PDB entry 7VKU | electron microscopy, 3.20 A resolution | chains A and X of the 4 polymer chains in the assembly

Chain A:
Protein: Sorting assembly machinery 50 kDa subunit
Source organism: Saccharomyces cerevisiae S288C
UniProt: P53969 (SAM50_YEAST); numbering as in UniProt (aligned over 1-484)
Sequence (484 residues; each row starts with the number of its first residue):
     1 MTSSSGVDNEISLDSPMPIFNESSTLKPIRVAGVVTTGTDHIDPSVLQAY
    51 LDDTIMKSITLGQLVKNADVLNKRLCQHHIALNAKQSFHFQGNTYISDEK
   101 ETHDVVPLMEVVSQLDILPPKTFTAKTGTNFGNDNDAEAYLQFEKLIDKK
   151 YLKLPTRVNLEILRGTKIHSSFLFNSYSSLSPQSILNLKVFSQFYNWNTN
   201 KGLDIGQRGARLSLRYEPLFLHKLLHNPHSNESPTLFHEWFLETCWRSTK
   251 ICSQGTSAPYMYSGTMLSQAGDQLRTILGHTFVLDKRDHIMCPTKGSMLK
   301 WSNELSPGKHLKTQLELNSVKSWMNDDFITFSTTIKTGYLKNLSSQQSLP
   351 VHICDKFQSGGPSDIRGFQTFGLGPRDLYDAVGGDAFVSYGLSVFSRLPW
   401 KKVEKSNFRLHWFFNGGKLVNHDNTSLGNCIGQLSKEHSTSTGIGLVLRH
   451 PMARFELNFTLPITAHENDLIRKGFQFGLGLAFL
Not modelled in the structure: 1-31, 85-110, 224-232

Chain X:
Protein: Mitochondrial import receptor subunit TOM40
Source organism: Saccharomyces cerevisiae S288C
UniProt: P23644 (TOM40_YEAST); residue numbers follow UniProt; this construct covers 1-387
Sequence (387 residues; numbered 1 to 387; the number before each row is that of its first residue):
     1 MSAPTPLAEASQIPTIPALSPLTAKQSKGNFFSSNPISSFVVDTYKQLHS
    51 HRQSLELVNPGTVENLNKEVSRDVFLSQYFFTGLRADLNKAFSMNPAFQT
   101 SHTFSIGSQALPKYAFSALFANDNLFAQGNIDNDLSVSGRLNYGWDKKNI
   151 SKVNLQISDGQPTMCQLEQDYQASDFSVNVKTLNPSFSEKGEFTGVAVAS
   201 FLQSVTPQLALGLETLYSRTDGSAPGDAGVSYLTRYVSKKQDWIFSGQLQ
   251 ANGALIASLWRKVAQNVEAGIETTLQAGMVPITDPLMGTPIGIQPTVEGS
   301 TTIGAKYEYRQSVYRGTLDSNGKVACFLERKVLPTLSVLFCGEIDHFKND
   351 TKIGCGLQFETAGNQELLMLQQGLDADGNPLQALPQL
Not modelled in the structure: 1-77, 97-177, 202-206, 221-228, 237-242, 252-254, 265, 276-300, 362-387

How chain A and chain X interact:
Contacting residue pairs (30):
  Lys121(A) - Glu360(X)
  Phe123(A) - Phe359(X)  hydrophobic
  Phe123(A) - Glu360(X)
  Phe123(A) - Thr361(X)  hydrogen bond (backbone-backbone)
  Thr124(A) - Phe359(X)
  Ala125(A) - Gln358(X)
  Ala125(A) - Phe359(X)  hydrogen bond (backbone-backbone)
  Lys126(A) - Leu357(X)
  Lys126(A) - Gln358(X)
  Thr127(A) - Gly356(X)
  Thr127(A) - Leu357(X)  hydrogen bond (backbone-backbone)
  Gly128(A) - Gly356(X)
  Thr129(A) - Cys355(X)  hydrogen bond (backbone-backbone)
  Asn130(A) - Phe92(X)  hydrogen bond (side chain-backbone)
  Asn130(A) - Ile353(X)
  Phe131(A) - Lys352(X)
  Phe131(A) - Ile353(X)  hydrogen bond (backbone-backbone)
  Gly132(A) - Thr351(X)
  Asn133(A) - Asn349(X)
  Asn133(A) - Thr351(X)  hydrogen bond
  Glu138(A) - Met94(X)  hydrogen bond (side chain-backbone)
  Leu163(A) - Met94(X)  hydrophobic
  Ile168(A) - Met94(X)  hydrophobic
  Gln369(A) - Glu189(X)
  Arg472(A) - Glu189(X)
  Arg472(A) - Lys190(X)
  Phe475(A) - Glu189(X)
  Gln476(A) - Glu189(X)  hydrogen bond
  Phe477(A) - Ser188(X)
  Phe477(A) - Glu189(X)
Other interface residues (no listed pair), chain A (22 interface residues in all): Thr122, Pro362
Other interface residues (no listed pair), chain X (20 interface residues in all): Ser93, Phe187, Asp350, Gly354

In short:
22 residues of chain A face 20 of chain X across their interface, with 9 hydrogen bonds. Polar contacts
include Asn130(A)-Phe92(X), Asn133(A)-Thr351(X) and Glu138(A)-Met94(X).
Chain A is Sorting assembly machinery 50 kDa subunit and chain X is Mitochondrial import receptor subunit
TOM40, both from Saccharomyces cerevisiae S288C; the structure, Cryo-EM structure of SAM-Tom40 intermediate
complex, was determined by electron microscopy.
